9O62 - chains F and a of the 14 polymer chains in the assembly; structure by electron microscopy, 2.03 A resolution.

# Chain F
Molecule: R-phycoerythrin class I beta subunit
Organism: Pyropia tenera
UniProtKB: A0A1C9C989 (A0A1C9C989_9FLOR); residues 1-176 here = UniProt positions 1-176
Chain sequence (176 residues; each row starts with the number of its first residue):
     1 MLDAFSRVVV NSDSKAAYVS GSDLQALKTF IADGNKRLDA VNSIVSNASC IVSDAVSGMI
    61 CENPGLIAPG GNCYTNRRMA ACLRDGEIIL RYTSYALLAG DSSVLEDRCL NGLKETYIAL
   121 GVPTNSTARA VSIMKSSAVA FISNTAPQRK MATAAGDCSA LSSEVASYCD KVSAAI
Differences from the reference sequence: conflict Ser-20 (Gly in A0A1C9C989), Thr-127 (Ser in A0A1C9C989), Ala-128 (Val in A0A1C9C989), Ser-137 (Ala in A0A1C9C989), Pro-147 (Ser in A0A1C9C989), Ala-154 (Thr in A0A1C9C989), Ala-155 (Asp in A0A1C9C989), Ser-173 (Ala in A0A1C9C989)
Small-molecule neighbours:
  - phycoerythrobilin (PEB), molecule 1: Asn-35, Lys-36, Leu-38, Asp-39, Ala-40, Asn-42, Ile-142, Ser-143, Asn-144, Thr-153, Ala-154, Ala-155, Gly-156, Asp-157, Cys-158
  - phycoerythrobilin (PEB), molecule 2: Ser-57, Ile-60, Ile-67, Cys-73, Tyr-74, Thr-75, Asn-76, Met-79
  - phycoerythrobilin (PEB), molecule 3: Met-59, Leu-66, Asn-72, Cys-73, Arg-77, Arg-78, Ala-81, Cys-82, Arg-84, Asp-85, Ile-88, Tyr-92, Arg-108, Cys-109, Leu-113, Thr-116, Tyr-117, Leu-120, Val-122, Pro-123, Ser-126, Thr-127, Ala-130
  - phycourobilin (PUB): Cys-50, Asp-54, Ser-57, Gly-58, Cys-61, Glu-62, Arg-129, Ile-133, Ser-136, Ser-137, Ala-140, Phe-141, Ala-146, Pro-147, Gln-148, Arg-149

# Chain a
Molecule: 1C5H TCR delta chain
Organism: Homo sapiens
Chain sequence (239 residues; row label = number of the first residue in the row):
     1 AQKVTQAQSS VSMPVRKAVT LNCLYETSWW SYYIFWYKQL PSKEMIFLIR QGSDEQNAKS
    61 GRYSVNFKKA AKSVALTISA LQLEDSAKYF CALGAPHTYW GISTDLSSWD TRQMFFGTGI
   121 KLFVEPRSQP HTKPSVFVMK NGTNVACLVK EFYPKDIRIN LVSSKKITEF DPAIVISPSG
   181 KYNAVKLGKY EDSNSVTCSV QHDNKTVHST DFEVKTDSTD HVKPKETENT KQPSKSASG
Disordered / not traced: 1-2, 150, 160-165, 190-198, 203-239
Disulfides: Cys-23/Cys-91

# Chain F / chain a interface
Pairs across the interface - 7 pairs, chain F then chain a:
  Cys-61(F) / Trp-109(a)
  Glu-62(F) / Asp-110(a)
  Pro-64(F) / Ser-108(a)
  Pro-64(F) / Trp-109(a)
  Pro-64(F) / Asp-110(a)
  Gly-65(F) / Ser-108(a)
  Ile-67(F) / Tyr-99(a)  hydrophobic

# Overview
The interface between chain F and chain a involves 5 residues on one side and 4 on the other. Chain F binds
phycourobilin and 3 copies of phycoerythrobilin.
Here chain F is R-phycoerythrin class I beta subunit (Pyropia tenera) and chain a is 1C5H TCR delta chain
(Homo sapiens). Entry 9O62 (1C5H TCR bound to R-phycoerythrin) was determined by electron microscopy together
with 9MGB, 9MKO, 9O60 and 9O61 from the same study.
